8REA - chains M and T of the 9 polymer chains in the assembly; structure by electron microscopy, 3.40 A resolution.

# Chain M
Protein: RNA polymerase sigma-54 factor
From: Klebsiella oxytoca
Amino-acid sequence (380 residues; numbered 93 to 472; the number before each row is that of its first residue):
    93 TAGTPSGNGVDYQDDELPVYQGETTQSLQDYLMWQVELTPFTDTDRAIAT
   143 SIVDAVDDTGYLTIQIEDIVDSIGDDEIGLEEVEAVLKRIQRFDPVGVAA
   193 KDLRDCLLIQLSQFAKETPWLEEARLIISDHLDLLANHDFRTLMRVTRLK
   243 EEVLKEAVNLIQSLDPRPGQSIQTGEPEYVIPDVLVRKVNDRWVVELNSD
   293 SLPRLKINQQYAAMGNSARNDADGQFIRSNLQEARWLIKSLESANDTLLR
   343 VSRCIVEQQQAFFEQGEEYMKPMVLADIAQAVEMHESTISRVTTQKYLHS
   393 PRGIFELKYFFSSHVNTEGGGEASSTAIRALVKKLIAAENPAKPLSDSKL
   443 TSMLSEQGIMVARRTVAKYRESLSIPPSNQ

# Chain T
Molecule: 51-nt DNA strand
From: Klebsiella oxytoca
Sequence (51 nucleotides; each row starts with the number of its first residue; numbers below 1 keep their minus sign (DA-21 is residue -21)):
   -21 ATGTGCAACAGCATGATCGCGGCAAGCTGATCGTGCAAAAGTCGTGCCAG
    29 C

# Interface between chain M and chain T
Contacting residue pairs - 31 pairs, chain M then chain T:
  Val102(M) - DA3(T)  base contact
  Val102(M) - DG4(T)  base contact
  Val102(M) - DC5(T)  base contact
  Asp103(M) - DG4(T)  base contact
  Asp103(M) - DC5(T)  hydrogen bond to the base
  Tyr104(M) - DT6(T)  base contact
  Ser291(M) - DG7(T)  base contact
  Ser291(M) - DA8(T)  base contact
  Asp292(M) - DA8(T)  hydrogen bond to the base
  Leu329(M) - DT9(T)  base contact
  Ser332(M) - DT9(T)  base contact
  Ser332(M) - DC10(T)  base contact
  Leu333(M) - DA8(T)  base contact
  Leu333(M) - DT9(T)  hydrogen bond to the base
  Ser335(M) - DG11(T)  phosphate contact
  Ala336(M) - DG11(T)  hydrogen bond to the phosphate
  Thr339(M) - DG11(T)  phosphate contact
  His377(M) - DG13(T)  base contact
  His377(M) - DC14(T)  base contact
  Ser379(M) - DC14(T)  base contact
  His406(M) - DG22(T)  phosphate contact
  Asn408(M) - DG22(T)  sugar contact
  Thr409(M) - DT23(T)  phosphate contact
  Ser417(M) - DG22(T)  phosphate contact
  Val453(M) - DT23(T)  phosphate contact
  Ala454(M) - DT23(T)  hydrogen bond to the phosphate
  Ala454(M) - DG24(T)  phosphate contact
  Arg455(M) - DC25(T)  base contact
  Arg456(M) - DG24(T)  base contact
  Thr457(M) - DT23(T)  base contact
  Tyr461(M) - DG22(T)  hydrogen bond to the phosphate
Also at the interface, not in a pair above, chain M (28 interface residues in all): Ser293, Leu294, Asn337, Met452, Lys460

# Summary
Chain M and chain T form an interface of 28 and 15 residues respectively; the contacts include 6 hydrogen
bonds. Polar contacts include Asp103(M)-DC5(T), Asp292(M)-DA8(T) and Leu333(M)-DT9(T).
Here chain M is RNA polymerase sigma-54 factor and chain T is a 51-nt DNA strand, both from Klebsiella
oxytoca. Entry 8REA (Cryo-EM structure of bacterial RNA polymerase-sigma54 initial transcribing complex - 5nt
post-translocated complex) was determined by electron microscopy together with 8RE4, 8REB, 8REC, 8RED and 8REE
from the same study.
